PDB entry 8YA0 | electron microscopy, 2.97 A resolution | chains A and Y of the 7 polymer chains in the assembly

[Chain A]
Protein: Protein translocase subunit SecA
Organism: Bacillus subtilis subsp. subtilis str. 168
Notes: EC 7.4.2.8
UniProt: P28366 (SECA_BACSU); residue numbers follow UniProt; this construct covers 14-778
Amino-acid sequence (765 residues; row label = number of the first residue in the row):
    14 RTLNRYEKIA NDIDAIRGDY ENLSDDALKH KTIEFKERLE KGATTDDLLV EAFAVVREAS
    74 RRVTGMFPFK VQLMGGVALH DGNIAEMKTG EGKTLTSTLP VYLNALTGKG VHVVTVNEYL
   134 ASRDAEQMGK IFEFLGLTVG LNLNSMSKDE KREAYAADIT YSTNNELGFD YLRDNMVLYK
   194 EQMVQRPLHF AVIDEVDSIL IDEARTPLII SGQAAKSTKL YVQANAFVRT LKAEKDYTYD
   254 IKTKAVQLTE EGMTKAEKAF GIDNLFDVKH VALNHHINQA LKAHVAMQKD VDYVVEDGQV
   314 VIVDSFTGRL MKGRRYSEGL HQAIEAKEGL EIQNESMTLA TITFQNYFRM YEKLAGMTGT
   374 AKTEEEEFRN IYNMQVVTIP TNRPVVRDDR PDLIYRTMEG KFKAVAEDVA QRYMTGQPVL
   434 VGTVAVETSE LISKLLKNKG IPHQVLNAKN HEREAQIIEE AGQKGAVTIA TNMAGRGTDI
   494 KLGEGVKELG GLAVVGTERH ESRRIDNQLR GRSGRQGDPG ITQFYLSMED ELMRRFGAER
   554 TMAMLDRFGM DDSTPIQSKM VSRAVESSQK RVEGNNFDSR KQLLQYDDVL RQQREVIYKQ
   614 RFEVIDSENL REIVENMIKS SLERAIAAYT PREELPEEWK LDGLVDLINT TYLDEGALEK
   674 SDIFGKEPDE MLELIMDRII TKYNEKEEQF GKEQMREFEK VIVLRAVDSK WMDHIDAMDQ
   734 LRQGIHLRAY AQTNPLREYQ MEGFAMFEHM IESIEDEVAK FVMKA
Residues lining bound ligands: ADP / beryllium trifluoride: Met79, Phe80, Pro81, Phe82, Gln85, Lys101, Thr102, Gly103, Glu104, Gly105, Lys106, Thr107, Leu108, Arg136, Glu208, Gly372, Arg489, Gly490, Asp492, Lys494, Gln521, Arg525, Arg528, Gln529
UniProt features mapped onto this chain:
  - binding site (ATP): Met79, Phe80, Gln85, Gly103 to Thr107, Asp492

[Chain Y]
Protein: Protein translocase subunit SecY
Organism: Geobacillus thermodenitrificans NG80-2
UniProt: A4IJK8 (A4IJK8_GEOTN); residues 2-430 here = UniProt positions 2-430
Amino-acid sequence (429 residues; each row starts with the number of its first residue):
     2 FRTISNFMRV SDIRNKIIFT LLMLIVFRIG TFIPVPSVNT DVLKLQDQLN AFGVLNIFCG
    62 GALQNFSIFA MGVMPYITAS IIVQLLQMDV VPKFAEWSKQ GEMGRRKLAQ FTRYFTIVLG
   122 FIQALGMSYG FNNLAGGMLI QNPGIGTYLL IAVVLTAGTA FLMWLGEQIT AKGVGNGISI
   182 IIFAGIVSGI PTILNQIYAQ TFENVGEDLT LNIVRLLLVA LAVVAVIVGV IYIQQAFRKI
   242 PIQYAKRLEG RNPVGGHSTH LPLKVNPAGV IPVIFAVSFL IAPPTIASFF GTNDVTLWIR
   302 RTFDYTHPVG MTIYVVLIIA FTYFYAFVQV NPEQMADNLK KQGGYIPGIR PGKNTQEYVT
   362 RILYRLTLVG SLFLAFIAVL PVFFVNFANL PPSAQIGGTS LLIVVGVALE TMKQLESQLV
   422 KRHYRGFIK
Not modelled in the structure: 203-211
Sequence notes: engineered mutation Cys60 (Gly in A4IJK8), Thr202 (Gln in A4IJK8), Thr211 (Phe in A4IJK8), Asn213 (Arg in A4IJK8)

[Chain A / chain Y interface]
Residue-residue contacts (100; chain A residue first):
  Gln260(A) - Lys341(Y)  hydrogen bond (side chain-backbone)
  Gln260(A) - Lys342(Y)  hydrogen bond (side chain-backbone)
  Glu263(A) - Arg351(Y)  salt bridge
  Met266(A) - Arg351(Y)
  Met266(A) - Pro352(Y)  hydrophobic
  Thr267(A) - Arg351(Y)  hydrogen bond
  Glu270(A) - Arg351(Y)  salt bridge
  Asn277(A) - Gly349(Y)  hydrogen bond (side chain-backbone)
  Phe279(A) - Tyr346(Y)
  Phe279(A) - Pro348(Y)
  Phe279(A) - Gly349(Y)  hydrogen bond (backbone-backbone)
  Phe279(A) - Ile350(Y)
  Phe279(A) - Pro352(Y)
  Asp280(A) - Tyr346(Y)
  Val281(A) - Pro348(Y)  hydrophobic
  Val284(A) - Gln244(Y)
  Val284(A) - Tyr346(Y)
  Asn287(A) - Ala246(Y)
  Asn287(A) - Tyr346(Y)
  His288(A) - Ala246(Y)
  His288(A) - Lys247(Y)
  His288(A) - Arg248(Y)
  His288(A) - Leu249(Y)
  Asn291(A) - Ala246(Y)
  Glu331(A) - Lys247(Y)
  Glu348(A) - Leu249(Y)
  Met350(A) - Arg252(Y)  hydrogen bond
  Arg584(A) - Lys100(Y)
  Arg584(A) - Gln101(Y)
  Asp591(A) - Glu103(Y)  hydrogen bond (side chain-backbone)
  Gln605(A) - Lys422(Y)
  Gln605(A) - Tyr425(Y)
  Gln606(A) - Tyr425(Y)  hydrogen bond
  Val609(A) - Tyr425(Y)  hydrophobic
  Val609(A) - Gly427(Y)
  Gln613(A) - Arg426(Y)
  Gln613(A) - Gly427(Y)
  Gln613(A) - Phe428(Y)
  Gln613(A) - Ile429(Y)
  Glu616(A) - Ile429(Y)
  Val617(A) - Phe428(Y)  hydrophobic
  Val617(A) - Ile429(Y)  hydrophobic
  Ile626(A) - Ile429(Y)  hydrophobic
  Met630(A) - Phe428(Y)  hydrophobic
  Val720(A) - Phe428(Y)  hydrophobic
  Asp726(A) - Arg252(Y)  salt bridge
  Asp729(A) - Arg248(Y)  salt bridge
  Asp729(A) - Gly251(Y)
  Asp729(A) - Arg252(Y)  salt bridge
  Asp732(A) - Arg248(Y)  salt bridge
  Gln733(A) - Arg248(Y)
  Gln733(A) - Glu250(Y)
  Gln733(A) - Thr260(Y)
  Gln736(A) - Tyr245(Y)
  Gln736(A) - Lys247(Y)
  Gln736(A) - Arg248(Y)
  Gly737(A) - Thr260(Y)
  His739(A) - Tyr245(Y)
  His739(A) - Gln343(Y)
  Leu740(A) - Ile243(Y)  hydrophobic
  Leu740(A) - Tyr245(Y)
  Leu740(A) - His261(Y)
  Leu740(A) - Leu262(Y)
  Leu740(A) - Pro263(Y)
  Leu740(A) - Leu340(Y)  hydrophobic
  Leu740(A) - Gln343(Y)
  Arg741(A) - Ser259(Y)
  Arg741(A) - His261(Y)  hydrogen bond
  Arg741(A) - Pro263(Y)
  Tyr743(A) - Leu262(Y)  hydrophobic
  Tyr743(A) - Pro263(Y)
  Tyr743(A) - Val331(Y)
  Tyr743(A) - Met336(Y)
  Ala744(A) - Pro263(Y)
  Ala744(A) - Lys265(Y)
  Gln745(A) - Lys265(Y)  hydrogen bond
  Gln745(A) - Pro268(Y)  hydrogen bond (side chain-backbone)
  Gln745(A) - Gln330(Y)
  Arg750(A) - Glu411(Y)  salt bridge
  Arg750(A) - Lys414(Y)
  Arg750(A) - Gln415(Y)
  Arg750(A) - Ser418(Y)
  Gln753(A) - Ser418(Y)  hydrogen bond
  Gln753(A) - Lys422(Y)
  Met754(A) - Ser418(Y)
  Met754(A) - Val421(Y)  hydrophobic
  Glu755(A) - His258(Y)
  Phe757(A) - Val421(Y)
  Phe757(A) - His424(Y)
  Phe757(A) - Tyr425(Y)  hydrophobic
  Met759(A) - His258(Y)
  Phe760(A) - Tyr425(Y)  hydrophobic
  Glu761(A) - His424(Y)
  Glu761(A) - Tyr425(Y)
  Glu761(A) - Arg426(Y)  salt bridge
  Ile764(A) - Arg426(Y)
  Ile764(A) - Gly427(Y)
  Ile764(A) - Phe428(Y)
  Glu768(A) - Arg426(Y)  salt bridge
  Glu768(A) - Phe428(Y)
Other interface residues (no listed pair), chain A (63 interface residues in all): Ala258, Leu261, Gln292, Lys583, Gly587, Asn588, Lys594, Val602, Arg614, Asn629, Met725, Leu734, Ala758, Ile767
Other interface residues (no listed pair), chain Y (56 interface residues in all): Met104, Phe238, Gln335, Asn339, Ile347, Gly353, Lys354, Asn355, Glu417, Lys430

[Summary]
63 residues of chain A and 56 residues of chain Y are in contact; the contacts include 12 hydrogen bonds and 9
salt bridges. Polar pairs include Glu263(A)-Arg351(Y), Glu270(A)-Arg351(Y) and Asp726(A)-Arg252(Y). Ligands of
chain A: ADP / beryllium trifluoride.
Here chain A is Protein translocase subunit SecA (Bacillus subtilis subsp. subtilis str. 168) and chain Y is
Protein translocase subunit SecY (Geobacillus thermodenitrificans NG80-2). Entry 8YA0 (Structure of the
SecA-SecY complex with the substrate FtsQ-LacY(+7C)) was determined by electron microscopy together with 8Y9Y,
8Y9Z, 8YA2, 8YA3 and 8YAS from the same study.
